PDB entry 9G0F | electron microscopy, 3.70 A resolution | chains D and E of the 9 polymer chains in the assembly

# Chain D (and E)
Molecule: AAA+ ATPase domain-containing protein
From: Peltigera membranacea
Notes: chain E of this document is another copy of the same molecule, construct and numbering; everything in this record applies to it too
UniProtKB: A0A235IFM2 (A0A235IFM2_9NOSO); numbering as in UniProt (aligned over 1-383)
Amino-acid sequence (386 residues; numbered -2 to 383; the number before each row is that of its first residue; numbers below 1 keep their minus sign (Ser-2 is residue -2)):
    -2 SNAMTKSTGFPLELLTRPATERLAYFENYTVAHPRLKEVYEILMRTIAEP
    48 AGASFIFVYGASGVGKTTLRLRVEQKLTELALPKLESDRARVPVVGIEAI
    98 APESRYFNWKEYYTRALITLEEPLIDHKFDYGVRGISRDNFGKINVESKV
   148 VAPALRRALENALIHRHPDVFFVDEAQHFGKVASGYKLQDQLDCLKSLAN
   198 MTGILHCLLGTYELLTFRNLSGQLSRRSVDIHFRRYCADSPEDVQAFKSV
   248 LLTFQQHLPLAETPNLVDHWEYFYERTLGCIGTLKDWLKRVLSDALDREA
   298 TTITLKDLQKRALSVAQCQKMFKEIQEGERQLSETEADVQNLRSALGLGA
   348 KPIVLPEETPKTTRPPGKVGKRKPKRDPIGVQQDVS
Not modelled in the structure: -2 to 4, 348-383
Differences from the reference sequence: expression tag (-2 to 0)
Metal / ion sites: Mg2+: Thr64 (together with AMP-PNP)
Ligand contacts:
  - AMP-PNP (ANP; phosphoaminophosphonic acid-adenylate ester), molecule 1: Glu24, Tyr26, Thr27, Val28, His30, Leu33, Ala58, Ser59, Gly60, Val61, Gly62, Lys63, Thr64, Thr65, Glu172, Ile278, Gly279, Lys282, Asp283
  - AMP-PNP (ANP), molecule 2: Gln220, Arg223, Arg224
From the paper describing this entry:
  - binding site for AMP-PNP: Lys63, Thr64, Glu172, Arg223, Arg224
  - catalytic residues: Glu172
  - mutagenesis - K63A: abolished growth
  - binding site for the 16-nt DNA strand: Arg131, Lys146

# How chain D and chain E interact
Residue-residue contacts (78):
  Ser59(D) - Gln220(E)  hydrogen bond
  Ser59(D) - Arg223(E)  hydrogen bond
  Gly60(D) - Arg223(E)
  Ile97(D) - Ser194(E)
  Ile97(D) - Met198(E)  hydrophobic
  Ala98(D) - Arg153(E)
  Ala98(D) - Asp190(E)
  Ala98(D) - Cys191(E)  hydrophobic
  Ala98(D) - Ser194(E)  hydrogen bond (backbone-side chain)
  Pro99(D) - Cys191(E)
  Glu100(D) - Trp106(E)
  Glu100(D) - Ala149(E)
  Glu100(D) - Pro150(E)
  Glu100(D) - Arg153(E)  salt bridge
  Glu100(D) - Lys184(E)
  Glu100(D) - Cys191(E)
  Ser101(D) - Lys184(E)
  Arg102(D) - Gly182(E)
  Arg102(D) - Lys184(E)
  Asn105(D) - Pro150(E)
  Glu108(D) - Pro150(E)
  Glu108(D) - Arg154(E)  salt bridge
  Thr111(D) - Arg154(E)
  Arg112(D) - Arg154(E)
  Arg112(D) - Glu157(E)  salt bridge
  Arg112(D) - Met198(E)
  Asn142(D) - Arg131(E)
  Glu144(D) - Arg131(E)  salt bridge
  Glu172(D) - Lys193(E)  salt bridge
  Glu172(D) - Gln220(E)
  His175(D) - Lys193(E)  hydrogen bond
  Lys178(D) - Tyr183(E)
  Lys178(D) - Asp187(E)  salt bridge
  Lys178(D) - Asp190(E)  salt bridge
  Ala235(D) - Leu343(E)
  Trp267(D) - Leu345(E)  hydrophobic
  Glu268(D) - Arg340(E)  salt bridge
  Glu268(D) - Leu345(E)
  Tyr271(D) - Leu343(E)
  Glu272(D) - Val336(E)
  Glu272(D) - Leu339(E)
  Glu272(D) - Arg340(E)  salt bridge
  Glu272(D) - Leu343(E)
  Arg273(D) - Glu331(E)  salt bridge
  Leu275(D) - Leu343(E)  hydrophobic
  Thr280(D) - Arg223(E)
  Asp283(D) - Ala48(E)
  Asp283(D) - Gly49(E)
  Asp283(D) - Arg223(E)  salt bridge
  Lys286(D) - Glu46(E)  salt bridge
  Arg287(D) - Pro47(E)  hydrogen bond (side chain-backbone)
  Arg287(D) - Ala48(E)  hydrogen bond (side chain-backbone)
  Ser290(D) - Arg42(E)  hydrogen bond (backbone-side chain)
  Ser290(D) - Glu46(E)
  Asp291(D) - Arg42(E)  salt bridge
  Asp294(D) - Arg42(E)  salt bridge
  Lys307(D) - Ile39(E)
  Arg308(D) - Arg42(E)  hydrogen bond (side chain-backbone)
  Arg308(D) - Thr43(E)
  Arg308(D) - Glu46(E)  hydrogen bond (side chain-backbone)
  Ser311(D) - Glu331(E)  hydrogen bond
  Val312(D) - Glu331(E)  hydrogen bond (backbone-side chain)
  Val312(D) - Asp335(E)
  Val312(D) - Val336(E)  hydrophobic
  Val312(D) - Leu339(E)
  Ala313(D) - Arg215(E)
  Ala313(D) - Asn216(E)
  Gln314(D) - Ser222(E)  hydrogen bond (side chain-backbone)
  Gln314(D) - Ser225(E)  hydrogen bond (side chain-backbone)
  Cys315(D) - Leu339(E)  hydrophobic
  Gln316(D) - Asp335(E)
  Gln316(D) - Leu339(E)
  Lys317(D) - Asn216(E)
  Lys317(D) - Leu217(E)
  Lys317(D) - Ser218(E)
  Met318(D) - Arg223(E)
  Phe319(D) - Ala342(E)
  Phe319(D) - Leu343(E)  hydrophobic
Interface residues without a listed pair, chain D (50 interface residues in all): Lys63, Glu95, Ala96, Ile115, Gln174, Gly177, Val179, Arg232
Interface residues without a listed pair, chain E (47 interface residues in all): Ala50, Tyr110, Gln186, Gly219, Arg224, Asp227, Asn338, Gly344

# In short
50 residues of chain D and 47 residues of chain E are in contact; the contacts include 13 hydrogen bonds and
14 salt bridges. Polar pairs include Glu100(D)-Arg153(E), Glu108(D)-Arg154(E) and Arg112(D)-Glu157(E). Bound
to chain D: AMP-PNP. From the paper: the catalytic residue Glu172(D); K63A of chain D abolishes growth.
Chain D and chain E are both AAA+ ATPase domain-containing protein (Peltigera membranacea); the structure,
CryoEM structure of PmcTnsC-dsDNA-AMPPNP, was determined by electron microscopy, deposited together with 9GMZ.
